PDB entry 8ZEK | electron microscopy, 3.15 A resolution | chains B and C of the 3 polymer chains in the assembly

== Chain B (and C) ==
Name: Protein Ocr
Source organism: Escherichia phage T7
Notes: chain C of this document is another copy of the same molecule, construct and numbering; everything in this record applies to it too
UniProtKB: P03775 (OCR_BPT7); numbering as in UniProt (aligned over 1-117)
Sequence (117 residues; each row starts with the number of its first residue):
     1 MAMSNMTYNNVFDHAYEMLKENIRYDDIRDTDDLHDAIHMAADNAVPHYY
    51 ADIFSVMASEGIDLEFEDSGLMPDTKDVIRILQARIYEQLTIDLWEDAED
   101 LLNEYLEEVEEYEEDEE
Disordered / not traced: 1
Curated features (UniProtKB/Swiss-Prot):
  - mutagenesis: Phe-54 (F54D: Partial loss of inhibition of the host exclusion defense system BREX; when associated with E-58), Ala-58 (A58E: Partial loss of inhibition of the host exclusion defense system BREX; when associated with D-54)

== Interface between chain B and chain C ==
Residue-residue contacts - 21 pairs, chain B then chain C:
  Tyr-50(B) / Leu-64(C)  hydrophobic
  Phe-54(B) / Met-57(C)  hydrophobic
  Phe-54(B) / Leu-64(C)  hydrophobic
  Met-57(B) / Phe-54(C)  hydrophobic
  Ala-58(B) / Phe-54(C)  hydrophobic
  Leu-64(B) / Tyr-50(C)  hydrophobic
  Leu-64(B) / Phe-54(C)  hydrophobic
  Leu-64(B) / Val-78(C)
  Glu-65(B) / Lys-76(C)
  Glu-65(B) / Asp-77(C)
  Phe-66(B) / Lys-76(C)  hydrogen bond (backbone-backbone)
  Ser-69(B) / Lys-76(C)
  Lys-76(B) / Phe-66(C)
  Lys-76(B) / Glu-67(C)  hydrogen bond (side chain-backbone)
  Lys-76(B) / Asp-68(C)
  Lys-76(B) / Ser-69(C)
  Asp-77(B) / Glu-65(C)
  Val-78(B) / Leu-64(C)
  Val-78(B) / Phe-66(C)  hydrophobic
  Val-78(B) / Ile-81(C)  hydrophobic
  Leu-82(B) / Val-78(C)  hydrophobic
Also at the interface, not in a pair above, chain B (15 interface residues in all): Glu-67, Asp-68, Ile-81
Also at the interface, not in a pair above, chain C (15 interface residues in all): Ile-79, Leu-82

== In short ==
The chain B/chain C interface involves 15 residues from each chain; the contacts include 2 hydrogen bonds.
Among the polar pairs are Lys-76(B)/Glu-67(C) and Phe-66(B)/Lys-76(C). Curated annotation (UniProt) lists 2
mutagenesis sites on chain B.
Both chains are Protein Ocr (Escherichia phage T7). Entry 8ZEK (Cryo-EM structure of the E. coli BrxX
methyltransferase complexed with Ocr) was determined by electron microscopy.
